5Y34 - chains A and D of the 4 polymer chains in the assembly; structure by X-ray diffraction, 1.32 A resolution.

[Chain A]
Name: Hydrogenase
Organism: Hydrogenovibrio marinus
Notes: EC 1.12.5.1
UniProt: F2Z6J6 (F2Z6J6_HYDMR); numbering as in UniProt (aligned over 1-596)
Amino-acid sequence (596 residues; row label = number of the first residue in the row):
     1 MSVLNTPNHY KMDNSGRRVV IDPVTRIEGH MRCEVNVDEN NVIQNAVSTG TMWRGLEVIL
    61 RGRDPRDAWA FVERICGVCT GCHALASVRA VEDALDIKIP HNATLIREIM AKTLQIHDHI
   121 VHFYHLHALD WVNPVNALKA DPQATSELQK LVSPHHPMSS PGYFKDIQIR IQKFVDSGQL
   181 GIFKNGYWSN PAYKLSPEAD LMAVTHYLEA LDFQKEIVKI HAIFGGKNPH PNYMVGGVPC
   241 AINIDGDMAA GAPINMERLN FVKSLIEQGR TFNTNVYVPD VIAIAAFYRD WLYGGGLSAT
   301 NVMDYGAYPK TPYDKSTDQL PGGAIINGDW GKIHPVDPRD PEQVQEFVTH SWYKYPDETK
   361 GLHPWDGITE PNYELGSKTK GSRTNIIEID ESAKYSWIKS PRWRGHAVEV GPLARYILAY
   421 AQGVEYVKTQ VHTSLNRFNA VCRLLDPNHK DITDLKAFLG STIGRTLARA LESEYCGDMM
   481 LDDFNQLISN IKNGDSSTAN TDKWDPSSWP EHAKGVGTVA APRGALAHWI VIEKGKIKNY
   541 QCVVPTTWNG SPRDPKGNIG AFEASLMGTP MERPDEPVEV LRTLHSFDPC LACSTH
Unresolved in the structure: 1
Ion coordination: Mg2+: E57, C542; nickel (III) ion: C76, C79, C590, C593 (together with oxygen atom); carbonmonoxide-(dicyano) iron Fe: C79, C593 (together with oxygen atom)
Ligand contacts:
  - nickel (iii) ion / oxygen atom: C76, V78, C79, R523, C590, C593
  - carbonmonoxide-(dicyano) iron (FCO): C79, C82, H83, A521, P522, R523, L526, V544, P545, T546, C590, C593

[Chain D]
Name: Membrane-bound hydrogenase small subunit
Organism: Hydrogenovibrio marinus
UniProt: F2Z6J5 (F2Z6J5_HYDMR); residues 1-283 here correspond to UniProt positions 41-323 (UniProt number = residue number + 40)
Amino-acid sequence (283 residues; each row starts with the number of its first residue):
     1 NKIAHAMETK PRTPVIWLHG LECTCCSESF IRSAHPLAKD VVLSMISLDY DDTLMAASGH
    61 AAEAILDEIK EKYKGNYILA VEGNPPLNQD GMSCIIGGRP FSEQLKRMAD DAKAIISWGS
   121 CASWGCVQAA KPNPTQATPV HKFLGGGYDK PIIKVPGCPP IAEVMTGVIT YMLTFDRIPE
   181 LDRQGRPKMF YSQRIHDKCY RRPHFDAGQF VEEWDDEGAR KGYCLYKVGC KGPTTYNACS
   241 TVRWNGGTSF PIQSGHGCIG CSEDGFWDKG SFYSRDTEMN AFG
Unresolved in the structure: 1-10, 278-283
Ion coordination: fe4-s3 cluster Fe: C23, C25, C26, C121, C126, C158; 4Fe-4S cluster Fe: H196, C199, C224, C230; 3Fe-4S cluster Fe: C239, C258, C261
Ligand contacts:
  - 3Fe-4S cluster (F3S): I195, T235, N237, C239, W244, F250, P251, C258, I259, G260, C261, S262
  - fe4-s3 cluster (SF3): E22, C23, T24, C25, C26, S27, E82, G119, S120, C121, C126, G157, C158, P159
  - 4Fe-4S cluster (SF4): I195, H196, C199, R201, R202, F205, C224, L225, Y226, C230, G232, P233, I252

[Chain A / chain D interface]
Residue-residue contacts - 40 pairs, chain A then chain D:
  I244(A) - Y171(D)  hydrophobic
  I244(A) - F175(D)  hydrophobic
  I244(A) - M189(D)
  D245(A) - Y171(D)  hydrogen bond
  D245(A) - R177(D)  salt bridge
  D245(A) - P179(D)
  D245(A) - E180(D)  hydrogen bond (side chain-backbone)
  D245(A) - K188(D)
  D245(A) - M189(D)
  G246(A) - K188(D)
  G246(A) - S192(D)
  D247(A) - K188(D)  salt bridge
  D247(A) - S192(D)
  M248(A) - S192(D)  hydrogen bond (backbone-side chain)
  M248(A) - Q193(D)
  M248(A) - K198(D)
  A249(A) - M189(D)
  A250(A) - M189(D)  hydrogen bond (backbone-backbone)
  A250(A) - Q193(D)
  A250(A) - T241(D)
  G251(A) - K198(D)  hydrogen bond (backbone-side chain)
  G251(A) - T241(D)
  M256(A) - G167(D)
  M256(A) - T170(D)
  M256(A) - Y171(D)  hydrophobic
  M256(A) - F175(D)  hydrophobic
  M256(A) - M189(D)  hydrophobic
  E257(A) - H35(D)  salt bridge
  E257(A) - E163(D)
  N260(A) - H35(D)
  N260(A) - P36(D)
  N260(A) - T170(D)  hydrogen bond
  F261(A) - H35(D)
  S264(A) - H35(D)
  I488(A) - T174(D)
  I488(A) - F175(D)
  I491(A) - F175(D)  hydrophobic
  K492(A) - T174(D)  hydrogen bond (side chain-backbone)
  K492(A) - F175(D)
  K492(A) - D176(D)  salt bridge
Other interface residues (no listed pair), chain D (21 interface residues in all): F190, A238, V242

[Summary]
The interface between chain A and chain D involves 16 residues on one side and 21 on the other; the contacts
include 7 hydrogen bonds and 4 salt bridges. Polar contacts include D245(A)-R177(D), D247(A)-K188(D) and
E257(A)-H35(D).
Chain A is Hydrogenase and chain D is Membrane-bound hydrogenase small subunit, both from Hydrogenovibrio
marinus; the structure, Membrane-bound respiratory [NiFe]-hydrogenase from Hydrogenovibrio marinus in a
ferricyanide-oxidized condition, was determined by X-ray diffraction together with 3AYX and 3AYZ from the same
study.
